PDB entry 9CZ9 | electron microscopy, 2.43 A resolution | chains A and D of the 12 polymer chains in the assembly

Chain A (and D):
Molecule: DNA protection during starvation protein
Organism: Pyrococcus furiosus
Notes: EC 1.16.-.-; chain D of this document is another copy of the same molecule, construct and numbering; everything in this record applies to it too
UniProt: Q8U1L3 (DPS_PYRFU); numbering as in UniProt (aligned over 1-185)
Sequence (185 residues; row label = number of the first residue in the row):
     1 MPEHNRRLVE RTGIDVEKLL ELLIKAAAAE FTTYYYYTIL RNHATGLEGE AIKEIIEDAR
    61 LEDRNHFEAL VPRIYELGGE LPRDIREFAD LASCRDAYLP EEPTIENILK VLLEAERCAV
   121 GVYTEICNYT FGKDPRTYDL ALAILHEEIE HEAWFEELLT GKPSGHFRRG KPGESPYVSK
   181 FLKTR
Disordered / not traced: 1-13, 184-185
Disulfides: Cys94-Cys118
Metal / ion sites: Fe ion site 1: Glu30, Asp63, His66, Glu148; Fe ion site 2: Asp63, Glu116, Glu148, His151
Curated features (UniProtKB/Swiss-Prot):
  - binding site (Fe cation): Glu30, His66, Glu116, Glu148, His151

Interface between chain A and chain D:
Contacting residue pairs (65):
  Phe31(A) with Phe31(D), hydrophobic; Tyr34(D), hydrophobic; Tyr35(D), hydrophobic
  Thr32(A) with Ile85(D)
  Tyr34(A) with Phe31(D), hydrophobic; Arg64(D); Phe67(D); Glu68(D), hydrogen bond
  Tyr35(A) with Phe31(D), hydrophobic; Leu81(D); Pro82(D), hydrogen bond (side chain-backbone); Ile85(D), hydrophobic; Phe88(D), hydrophobic
  Tyr36(A) with Arg83(D); Asp84(D); Ile85(D), hydrogen bond (side chain-backbone); Arg86(D)
  Thr38(A) with Val71(D); Leu81(D)
  Ile39(A) with Leu81(D), hydrophobic; Pro82(D)
  Asn42(A) with Val71(D); Tyr75(D)
  Glu57(A) with Lys183(D)
  Arg60(A) with Glu68(D), salt bridge
  Leu61(A) with Lys183(D)
  Arg64(A) with Tyr34(D); Arg64(D)
  Phe67(A) with Tyr34(D)
  Glu68(A) with Tyr34(D), hydrogen bond; Arg60(D), salt bridge
  Val71(A) with Thr38(D); Asn42(D)
  Tyr75(A) with Asn42(D)
  Leu81(A) with Tyr35(D); Thr38(D); Ile39(D), hydrophobic
  Pro82(A) with Tyr35(D), hydrogen bond (backbone-side chain); Ile39(D)
  Arg83(A) with Tyr36(D); Tyr98(D)
  Asp84(A) with Tyr36(D); Tyr98(D), hydrogen bond
  Ile85(A) with Thr32(D); Tyr35(D), hydrophobic; Tyr36(D), hydrogen bond (backbone-side chain); Ala89(D), hydrophobic
  Arg86(A) with Tyr36(D); Arg86(D); Ala89(D); Asp90(D), salt bridge; Asp96(D), salt bridge; Tyr98(D), hydrogen bond
  Phe88(A) with Tyr35(D), hydrophobic
  Ala89(A) with Ile85(D), hydrophobic; Arg86(D)
  Asp90(A) with Arg86(D), salt bridge
  Asp96(A) with Arg86(D), salt bridge
  Tyr98(A) with Arg83(D); Asp84(D), hydrogen bond; Arg86(D), hydrogen bond
  Pro172(A) with Lys183(D)
  Lys183(A) with Glu57(D); Leu61(D); Pro172(D)
Interface residues without a listed pair, chain A (32 interface residues in all): His43, Glu80, Leu99
Interface residues without a listed pair, chain D (32 interface residues in all): His43, Glu80, Leu99

Summary:
The chain A/chain D interface involves 32 residues from each chain; the contacts include 10 hydrogen bonds and
6 salt bridges. Among the polar pairs are Arg60(A)-Glu68(D), Arg86(A)-Asp90(D) and Arg86(A)-Asp96(D). Curated
annotation (UniProt) lists 5 Fe cation-binding residues on chain A.
Both chains are DNA protection during starvation protein (Pyrococcus furiosus). Entry 9CZ9 (Structure of
thioferritin with averaged iron mineral core, from Pyrococcus furiosis) was determined by electron microscopy
(same publication as 9E8S, 9CZ0 and 9CZ8).
